Entry 6FZS (X-ray diffraction, 2.31 A resolution); this record covers chains A and D of the 3 polymer chains in the assembly.

[Chain A]
Name: Mothers against decapentaplegic homolog 5
Organism: Homo sapiens
Reference sequence: Q99717 (SMAD5_HUMAN); residue numbers follow UniProt; this construct covers 9-138
Sequence (132 residues; row label = number of the first residue in the row):
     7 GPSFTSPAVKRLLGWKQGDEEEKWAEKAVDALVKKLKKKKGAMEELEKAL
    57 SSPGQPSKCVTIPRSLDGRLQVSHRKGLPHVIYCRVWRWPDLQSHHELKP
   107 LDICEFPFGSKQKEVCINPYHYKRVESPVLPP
Unresolved in the structure: 7-9, 135-138
Sequence notes: expression tag (7-8)
Metal / ion sites: Zn2+: Cys-65, Cys-110, Cys-122, His-127
Swiss-Prot annotation at these positions:
  - binding site (Zn(2+)): Cys-65, Cys-110, Cys-122, His-127
Reported in the primary citation:
  - binding site for the 16-nt DNA strand (chain D): Arg-75, His-101, His-102
  - binding site for the 16-nt DNA strand: Leu-72, Gln-77, Ser-79, Lys-82

[Chain D]
Molecule: 16-nt DNA strand
Sequence (16 nucleotides; numbered 1 to 16; the number before each row is that of its first residue):
     1 TGCAGGCGCGCCTGCA

[How chain A and chain D interact]
Residue-residue contacts (6; chain A residue first):
  Arg-75(A) / DA4(D)  base contact
  Arg-75(A) / DG5(D)  hydrogen bond to the base
  Lys-82(A) / DG6(D)  hydrogen bond to the base
  Lys-82(A) / DC7(D)  base contact
  His-101(A) / DC3(D)  salt bridge to the phosphate
  His-102(A) / DC3(D)  salt bridge to the phosphate
Interface residues without a listed pair, chain A (5 interface residues in all): Gln-77

[In short]
The chain A/chain D interface involves 5 residues from each chain; the contacts include 2 hydrogen bonds and 2
salt bridges. Polar pairs include Arg-75(A)/DG5(D), Lys-82(A)/DG6(D) and His-101(A)/DC3(D). From the paper: a
binding site for the 16-nt DNA strand at Leu-72(A), Gln-77(A) and Ser-79(A) among others; a binding site for
the 16-nt DNA strand (chain D) at Arg-75(A), His-101(A) and His-102(A).
Here chain A is Mothers against decapentaplegic homolog 5 (Homo sapiens) and chain D is a 16-nt DNA strand.
Entry 6FZS (Crystal structure of Smad5-MH1 bound to the GGCGC site) was determined by X-ray diffraction
together with 6ZMN, 6TBZ, 6TCE and 6FZT from the same study.
